Entry 5TRH (X-ray diffraction, 2.70 A resolution); this record covers chain A.

[Chain A]
Protein: NS5B RNA-dependent RNA polymerase
Organism: Hepatitis C virus
Notes: EC 2.7.7.48
UniProt: Q9WMX2 (POLG_HCVCO); residues 1-573 here correspond to UniProt positions 2420-2992 (UniProt number = residue number + 2419)
Chain sequence (574 residues; row label = number of the first residue in the row; numbering starts at 0):
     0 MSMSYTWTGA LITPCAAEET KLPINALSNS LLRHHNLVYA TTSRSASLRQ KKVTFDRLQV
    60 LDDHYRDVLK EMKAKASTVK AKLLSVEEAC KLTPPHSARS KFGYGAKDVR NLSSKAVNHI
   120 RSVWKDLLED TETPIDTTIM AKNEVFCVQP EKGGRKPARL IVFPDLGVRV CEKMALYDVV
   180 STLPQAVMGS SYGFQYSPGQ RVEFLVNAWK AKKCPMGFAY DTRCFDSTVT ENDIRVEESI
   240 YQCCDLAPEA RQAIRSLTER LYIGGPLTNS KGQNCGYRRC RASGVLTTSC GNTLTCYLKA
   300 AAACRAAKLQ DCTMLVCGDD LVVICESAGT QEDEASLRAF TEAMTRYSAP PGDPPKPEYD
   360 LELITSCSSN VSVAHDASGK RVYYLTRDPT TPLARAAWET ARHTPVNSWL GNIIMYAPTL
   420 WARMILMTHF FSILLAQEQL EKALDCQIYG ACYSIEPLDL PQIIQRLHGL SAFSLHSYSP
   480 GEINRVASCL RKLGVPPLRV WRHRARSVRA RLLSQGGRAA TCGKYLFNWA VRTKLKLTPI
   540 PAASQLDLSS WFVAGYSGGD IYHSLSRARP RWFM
Unresolved in the structure: 0, 15-37
Sequence notes: initiating methionine (0)
Residues lining bound ligands:
  - 23E ((2E)-3-(4-{[(1-{[(13-cyclohexyl-6-oxo-6,7-dihydro-5H-indolo[1,2-d][1,4]benzodiazepin-10-yl)carbonyl]amino}cyclopentyl)carbonyl]amino}phenyl)prop-2-enoic acid): Leu392, Ala393, Ala395, Ala396, Thr399, Ile424, Leu425, His428, Phe429, Leu492, Gly493, Val494, Pro495, Pro496, Arg498, Val499, Trp500, Arg503
  - 7HL (2-[(benzenecarbonyl)amino]-3-[(4-chlorophenyl)methoxy]benzoic acid): Phe193, Pro197, Arg200, Cys366, Ser368, Leu384, Gly410, Asn411, Met414, Tyr415, Gln446, Ile447, Tyr448, Gly449, Ser556
UniProt features mapped onto this chain:
  - binding site (Mg(2+)): Asp220, Asp318, Asp319
  - modified residue (Phosphoserine): Ser29, Ser42

[Overview]
Ligands of chain A: compound 23E and compound 7HL. From UniProt: 3 Mg2+-binding residues.
Chain A is NS5B RNA-dependent RNA polymerase (Hepatitis C virus); the structure, CRYSTAL STRUCTURE OF THE
HEPATITIS C VIRUS NS5B RNA-DEPENDENT RNA POLYMERASE IN COMPLEX WITH
2-[(benzenecarbonyl)amino]-3-[(4-chlorophenyl)methoxy]benzoic acid, was determined by X-ray diffraction (same
publication as 5TRI, 5TRJ and 5TRK).
